1SU7 - chain A; structure by X-ray diffraction, 1.12 A resolution.

Chain A:
Name: Carbon monoxide dehydrogenase 2
Organism: Carboxydothermus hydrogenoformans
Notes: EC 1.2.99.2
Reference sequence: Q9F8A8 (COOS2_CARHZ); residues 2-636 here correspond to UniProt positions 1-635 (UniProt number = residue number - 1)
Sequence (636 residues; numbered 1 to 636; the number before each row is that of its first residue):
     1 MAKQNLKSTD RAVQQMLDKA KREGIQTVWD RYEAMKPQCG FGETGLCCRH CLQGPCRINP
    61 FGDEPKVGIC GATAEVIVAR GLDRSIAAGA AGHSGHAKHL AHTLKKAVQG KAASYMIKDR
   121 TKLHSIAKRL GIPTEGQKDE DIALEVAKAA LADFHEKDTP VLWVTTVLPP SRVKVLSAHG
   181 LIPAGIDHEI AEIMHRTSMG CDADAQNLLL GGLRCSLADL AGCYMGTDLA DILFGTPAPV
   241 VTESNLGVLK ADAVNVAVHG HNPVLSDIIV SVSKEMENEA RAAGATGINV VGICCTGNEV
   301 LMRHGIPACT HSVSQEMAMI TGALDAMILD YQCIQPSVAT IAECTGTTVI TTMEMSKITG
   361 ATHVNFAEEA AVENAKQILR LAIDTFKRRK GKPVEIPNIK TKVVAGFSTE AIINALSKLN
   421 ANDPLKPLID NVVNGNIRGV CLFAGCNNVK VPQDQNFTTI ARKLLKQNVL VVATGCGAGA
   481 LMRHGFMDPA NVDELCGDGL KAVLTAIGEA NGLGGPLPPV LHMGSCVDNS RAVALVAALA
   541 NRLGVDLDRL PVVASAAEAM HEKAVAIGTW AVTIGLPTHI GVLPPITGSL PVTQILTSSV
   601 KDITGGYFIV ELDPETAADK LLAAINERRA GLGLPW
Not modelled in the structure: 1-3
UniProt features mapped onto this chain:
  - binding site ([4Fe-4S] cluster): Cys-48
Ion coordination: 2Fe-2S cluster Fe: Cys-39, Cys-47; 4Fe-4S cluster Fe: Cys-48, Cys-51, Cys-56, Cys-70; fe(4)-ni(1)-S(5) cluster Fe: His-261, Cys-294, Cys-295, Cys-333, Cys-446, Cys-476, Cys-526
Small-molecule neighbours:
  - 2Fe-2S cluster (FES): Cys-39, Phe-41, Gly-42, Cys-47, Arg-49, Pro-55, Arg-57
  - fe(4)-ni(1)-S(5) cluster (NFS): His-93, His-261, Cys-294, Cys-295, Ser-312, Cys-333, Gly-445, Cys-446, Gly-475, Cys-476, Cys-526, Met-560, His-561, Lys-563
  - 4Fe-4S cluster (SF4): Cys-48, Arg-49, His-50, Cys-51, Gln-53, Gly-54, Cys-56, Gly-68, Ile-69, Cys-70, Ala-72, Ile-77, Arg-80, Met-199

In short:
Chain A binds 4Fe-4S cluster, 2Fe-2S cluster and fe(4)-ni(1)-S(5) cluster. Cys-39 and Cys-47 coordinate a
2Fe-2S cluster Fe ion. Cys-48, Cys-51, Cys-56 and Cys-70 form the 4Fe-4S cluster Fe site. Curated annotation
(UniProt) lists [4Fe-4S] cluster-binding residue Cys-48.
Chain A is Carbon monoxide dehydrogenase 2 (Carboxydothermus hydrogenoformans); the structure, Carbon Monoxide
Dehydrogenase from Carboxydothermus hydrogenoformans- DTT reduced state, was determined by X-ray diffraction
together with 1SU6, 1SU8 and 1SUF from the same study.
